PDB entry 8PS9 | electron microscopy, 2.90 A resolution | chains A and B of the 3 polymer chains in the assembly

[Chain A (and B)]
Protein: Fatty acid synthase subunit alpha
Organism: Saccharomyces cerevisiae
Notes: EC 2.3.1.86, 1.1.1.100, 2.3.1.41; chain B of this document is another copy of the same molecule, construct and numbering; everything in this record applies to it too
UniProtKB: P19097 (FAS2_YEAST); residues 1-1887 here = UniProt positions 1-1887
Amino-acid sequence (1887 residues; each row starts with the number of its first residue):
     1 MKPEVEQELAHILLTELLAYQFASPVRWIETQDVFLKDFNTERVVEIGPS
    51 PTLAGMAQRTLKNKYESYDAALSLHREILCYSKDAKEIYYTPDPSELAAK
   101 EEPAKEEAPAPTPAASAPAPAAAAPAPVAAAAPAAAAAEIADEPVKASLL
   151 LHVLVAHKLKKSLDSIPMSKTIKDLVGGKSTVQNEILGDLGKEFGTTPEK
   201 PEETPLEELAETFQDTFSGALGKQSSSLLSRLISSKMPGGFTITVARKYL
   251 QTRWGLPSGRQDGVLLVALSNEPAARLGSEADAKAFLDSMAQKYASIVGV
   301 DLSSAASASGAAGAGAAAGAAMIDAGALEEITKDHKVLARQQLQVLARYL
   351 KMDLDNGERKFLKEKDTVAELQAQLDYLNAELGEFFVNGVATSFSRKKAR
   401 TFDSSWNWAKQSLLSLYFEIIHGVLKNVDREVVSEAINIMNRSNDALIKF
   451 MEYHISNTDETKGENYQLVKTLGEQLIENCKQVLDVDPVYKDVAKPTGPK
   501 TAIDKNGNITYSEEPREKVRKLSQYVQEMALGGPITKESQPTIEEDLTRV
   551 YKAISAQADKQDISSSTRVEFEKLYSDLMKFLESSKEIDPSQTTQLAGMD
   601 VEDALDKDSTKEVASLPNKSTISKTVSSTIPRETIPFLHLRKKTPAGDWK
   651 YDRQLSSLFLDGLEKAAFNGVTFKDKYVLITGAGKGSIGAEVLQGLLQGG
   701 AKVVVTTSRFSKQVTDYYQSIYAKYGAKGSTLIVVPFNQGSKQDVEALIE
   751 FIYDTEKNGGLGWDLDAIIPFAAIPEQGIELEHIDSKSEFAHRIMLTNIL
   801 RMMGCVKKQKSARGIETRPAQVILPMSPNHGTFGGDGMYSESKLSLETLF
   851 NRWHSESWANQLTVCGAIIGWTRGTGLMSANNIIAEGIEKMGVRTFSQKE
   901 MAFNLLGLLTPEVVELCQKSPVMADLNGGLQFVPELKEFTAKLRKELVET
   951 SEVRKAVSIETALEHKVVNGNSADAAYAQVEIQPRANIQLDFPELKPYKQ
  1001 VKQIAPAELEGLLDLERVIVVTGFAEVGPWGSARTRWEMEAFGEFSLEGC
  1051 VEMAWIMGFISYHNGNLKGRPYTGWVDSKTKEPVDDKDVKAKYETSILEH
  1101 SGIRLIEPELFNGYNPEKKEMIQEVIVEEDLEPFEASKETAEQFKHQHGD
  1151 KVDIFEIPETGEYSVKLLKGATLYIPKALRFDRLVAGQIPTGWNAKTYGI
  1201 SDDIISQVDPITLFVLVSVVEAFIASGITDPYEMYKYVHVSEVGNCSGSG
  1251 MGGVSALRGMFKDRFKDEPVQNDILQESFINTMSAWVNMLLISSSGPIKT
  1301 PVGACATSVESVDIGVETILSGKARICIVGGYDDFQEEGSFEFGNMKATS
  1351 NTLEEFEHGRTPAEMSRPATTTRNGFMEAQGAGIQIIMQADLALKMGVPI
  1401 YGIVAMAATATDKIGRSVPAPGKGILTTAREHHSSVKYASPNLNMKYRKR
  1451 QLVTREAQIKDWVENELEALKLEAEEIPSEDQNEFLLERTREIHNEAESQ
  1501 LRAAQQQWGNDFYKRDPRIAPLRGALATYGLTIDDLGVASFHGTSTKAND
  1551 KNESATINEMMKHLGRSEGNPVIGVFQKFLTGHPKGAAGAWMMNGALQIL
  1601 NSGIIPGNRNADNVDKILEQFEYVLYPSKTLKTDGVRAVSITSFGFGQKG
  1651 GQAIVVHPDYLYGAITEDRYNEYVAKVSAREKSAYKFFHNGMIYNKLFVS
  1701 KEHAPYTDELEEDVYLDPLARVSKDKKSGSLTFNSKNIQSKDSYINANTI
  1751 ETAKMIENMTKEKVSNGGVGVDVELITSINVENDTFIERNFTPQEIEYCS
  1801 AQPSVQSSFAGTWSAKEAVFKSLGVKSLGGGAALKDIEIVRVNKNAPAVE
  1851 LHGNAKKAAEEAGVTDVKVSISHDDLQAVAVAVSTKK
Unresolved in the structure: 95-327, 540-598, 875-879, 1887 (chain B: 1-139, 303-1887)
Ligand contacts: malonyl-coenzyme A (MLC): Gln21, Thr52, Met56, Arg59
Curated features (UniProtKB/Swiss-Prot):
  - active site (For beta-ketoacyl synthase activity): Cys1305, His1542, His1583
  - binding site (acetyl-CoA): Asp1772 to Glu1774, Tyr1798, Ser1808, Glu1817 to Ser1827, Arg1841 to Lys1844, Ile1871 to His1873
  - binding site (Mg(2+)): Asp1772, Val1773, Glu1774, Ser1872, His1873
  - modified residue: Ser50 (Phosphoserine), Ser180 (O-(pantetheine 4'-phosphoryl)serine), Ser523 (Phosphoserine), Ser958 (Phosphoserine), Ser1440 (Phosphoserine)
  - cross-link: Lys37 (Glycyl lysine isopeptide (Lys-Gly) (interchain with G-Cter in ubiquitin))
  - mutagenesis: Gly1250 (G1250S: Cerulenin-resistance), Val1769 (V1769D: Does not affect oligomerization; when associated with S-1771 and L-1773 or S-1771; L-1773; S-1879 and E-1881), Gly1770 (G1770D: Loss of transferase activity), Val1771 (V1771S: Does not affect oligomerization but lacks transferase activity; when associated with D-1769 and L-1773 or D-1769; L-1773; S-1879 and E-1881), Asp1772 (D1772S: Loss of transferase activity; when associated with S-1774), Val1773 (V1773L: Does not affect oligomerization but lacks transferase activity; when associated with D-1769 and S-1771 or D-1769; S-1771; S-1879 and E-1881), Glu1774 (E1774S: Loss of transferase activity; when associated with S-1772), Arg1841 (R1841A: Loss off transferase activity), Val1879 (V1879S: Does not affect oligomerization but lacks transferase activity; when associated with D-1769; S-1771; L-1773 and E-1881), Val1881 (V1881E: Does not affect oligomerization but lacks transferase activity; when associated with D-1769; S-1771; L-1773 and S-1879)

[Chain A / chain B interface]
Residue-residue contacts - 9 pairs, chain A then chain B:
  Glu1135(A) - Thr242(B)  hydrogen bond
  Glu1135(A) - Ile243(B)  hydrogen bond (side chain-backbone)
  Glu1135(A) - Thr244(B)  hydrogen bond
  Ser1137(A) - Ser230(B)
  Glu1139(A) - Ser227(B)  hydrogen bond
  Thr1160(A) - Thr244(B)
  Asp1267(A) - Arg231(B)  salt bridge
  Asn1272(A) - Glu185(B)  hydrogen bond
  Met1289(A) - Lys179(B)
Other interface residues (no listed pair), chain A (10 interface residues in all): Glu1162, Gln1207, Trp1286

[Overview]
Chain A and chain B form an interface of 10 and 8 residues respectively, with 5 hydrogen bonds and 1 salt
bridge. Polar contacts include Asp1267(A)-Arg231(B), Glu1135(A)-Thr242(B) and Glu1135(A)-Ile243(B). Ligands of
chain A: malonyl-coenzyme A.
Chain A and chain B are both Fatty acid synthase subunit alpha (Saccharomyces cerevisiae); the structure,
Asymmetric unit of the yeast fatty acid synthase in the non-rotated state with ACP at the ..., was determined
by electron microscopy, deposited together with 8PRV, 8PRW, 8PS1, 8PS2, 8PS8, 8PSA and 7 further entries.
